Entry 7PIO (electron microscopy, 9.50 A resolution (very low resolution: no residue pairs are listed; an interface is given only as per-side residue counts)); this record covers chains H and 5 of the 53 polymer chains in the assembly.

Chain H:
Molecule: 30S ribosomal protein S9
From: Mycoplasma pneumoniae M129
UniProtKB: P75179 (RS9_MYCPN); residue numbers follow UniProt; this construct covers 1-132
Sequence (132 residues; row label = number of the first residue in the row):
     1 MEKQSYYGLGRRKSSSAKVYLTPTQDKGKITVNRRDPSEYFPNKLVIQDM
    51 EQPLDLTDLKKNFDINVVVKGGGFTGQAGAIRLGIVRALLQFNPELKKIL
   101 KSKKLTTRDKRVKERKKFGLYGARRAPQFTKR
Not modelled in the structure: 1-3, 132

Chain 5:
Molecule: 16S ribosomal RNA
From: Mycoplasma pneumoniae M129
Sequence (1520 nucleotides; each row starts with the number of its first residue):
     1 UUUUUCUGAGAGUUUGAUCCUGGCUCAGGAUUAACGCUGGCGGCAUGCCU
    51 AAUACAUGCAAGUCGAUCGAAAGUAGUAAUACUUUAGAGGCGAACGGGUG
   101 AGUAACACGUAUCCAAUCUACCUUAUAAUGGGGGAUAACUAGUUGAAAGA
   151 CUAGCUAAUACCGCAUAAGAACUUUGGUUCGCAUGAAUCAAAGUUGAAAG
   201 GACCUGCAAGGGUUCGUUAUUUGAUGAGGGUGCGCCAUAUCAGCUAGUUG
   251 GUGGGGUAACGGCCUACCAAGGCAAUGACGUGUAGCUAUGCUGAGAAGUA
   301 GAAUAGCCACAAUGGGACUGAGACACGGCCCAUACUCCUACGGGAGGCAG
   351 CAGUAGGGAAUUUUUCACAAUGAGCGAAAGCUUGAUGGAGCAAUGCCGCG
   401 UGAACGAUGAAGGUCUUUAAGAUUGUAAAGUUCUUUUAUUUGGGAAGAAU
   451 GACUUUAGCAGGUAAUGGCUAGAGUUUGACUGUACCAUUUUGAAUAAGUG
   501 ACGACUAACUAUGUGCCAGCAGUCGCGGUAAUACAUAGGUCGCAAGCGUU
   551 AUCCGGAUUUAUUGGGCGUAAAGCAAGCGCAGGCGGAUUGAAAAGUCUGG
   601 UGUUAAAGGCAGCUGCUUAACAGUUGUAUGCAUUGGAAACUAUUAAUCUA
   651 GAGUGUGGUAGGGAGUUUUGGAAUUUCAUGUGGAGCGGUGAAAUGCGUAG
   701 AUAUAUGAAGGAACACCAGUGGCGAAGGCGAAAACUUAGGCCAUUACUGA
   751 CGCUUAGGCUUGAAAGUGUGGGGAGCAAAUAGGAUUAGAUACCCUAGUAG
   801 UCCACACCGUAAACGAUAGAUACUAGCUGUCGGGGCGAUCCCCUCGGUAG
   851 UGAAGUUAACACAUUAAGUAUCUCGCCUGGGUAGUACAUUCGCAAGAAUG
   901 AAACUCAAACGGAAUUGACGGGGACCCGCACAAGUGGUGGAGCAUGUUGC
   951 UUAAUUCGACGGUACACGAAAAACCUUACCUAGACUUGACAUCCUUGGCA
  1001 AAGUUAUGGAAACAUAAUGGAGGUUAACCGAGUGACAGGUGGUGCAUGGU
  1051 UGUCGUCAGCUCGUGUCGUGAGAUGUUGGGUUAAGUCCCGCAACGAGCGC
  1101 AACCCUUAUCGUUAGUUACAUUGUCUAGCGAGACUGCUAAUGCAAAUUGG
  1151 AGGAAGGAAGGGAUGACGUCAAAUCAUCAUGCCCCUUAUGUCUAGGGCUG
  1201 CAAACGUGCUACAAUGGCCAAUACAAACAGUCGCCAGCUUGUAAAAGUGA
  1251 GCAAAUCUGUAAAGUUGGUCUCAGUUCGGAUUGAGGGCUGCAAUUCGUCC
  1301 UCAUGAAGUCGGAAUCACUAGUAAUCGCGAAUCAGCUAUGUCGCGGUGAA
  1351 UACGUUCUCGGGUCUUGUACACACCGCCCGUCAAACUAUGAAAGCUGGUA
  1401 AUAUUUAAAAACGUGUUGCUAACCAUUAGGAAGCGCAUGUCAAGGAUAGC
  1451 ACCGGUGAUUGGAGUUAAGUCGUAACAAGGUACCCCUACGAGAACGUGGG
  1501 GGUGGAUCACCUCCUUUCUA
Not modelled in the structure: 1-4, 181-184, 1020-1027, 1510-1520

Chain H / chain 5 interface:
At this resolution (10 A) residue pairs are not listed: 56 residues of chain H and 55 of chain 5 lie at the interface.

Overview:
The interface between chain H and chain 5 involves 56 residues on one side and 55 on the other.
Here chain H is 30S ribosomal protein S9 and chain 5 is 16S ribosomal RNA, both from Mycoplasma pneumoniae
M129. Entry 7PIO (70S ribosome with P-site tRNA in pseudouridimycin-treated Mycoplasma pneumoniae cells) was
determined by electron microscopy, deposited together with 7OOC, 7OOD, 7P6Z, 7PAH, 7PAI, 7PAJ and 23 further
entries.
